5NO4 - chains A and H of the 20 polymer chains in the assembly; structure by electron microscopy, 5.16 A resolution (low resolution: residue-level contacts below are approximate; hydrogen-bond / salt-bridge calls are withheld).

== Chain A ==
Molecule: 16S ribosomal RNA
From: Escherichia coli (strain K12)
Sequence (1534 nucleotides; each row starts with the number of its first residue):
     1 AAAUUGAAGA GUUUGAUCAU GGCUCAGAUU GAACGCUGGC GGCAGGCCUA ACACAUGCAA
    61 GUCGAACGGU AACAGGAAGA AGCUUGCUUC UUUGCUGACG AGUGGCGGAC GGGUGAGUAA
   121 UGUCUGGGAA ACUGCCUGAU GGAGGGGGAU AACUACUGGA AACGGUAGCU AAUACCGCAU
   181 AACGUCGCAA GACCAAAGAG GGGGACCUUC GGGCCUCUUG CCAUCGGAUG UGCCCAGAUG
   241 GGAUUAGCUA GUAGGUGGGG UAACGGCUCA CCUAGGCGAC GAUCCCUAGC UGGUCUGAGA
   301 GGAUGACCAG CCACACUGGA ACUGAGACAC GGUCCAGACU CCUACGGGAG GCAGCAGUGG
   361 GGAAUAUUGC ACAAUGGGCG CAAGCCUGAU GCAGCCAUGC CGCGUGUAUG AAGAAGGCCU
   421 UCGGGUUGUA AAGUACUUUC AGCGGGGAGG AAGGGAGUAA AGUUAAUACC UUUGCUCAUU
   481 GACGUUACCC GCAGAAGAAG CACCGGCUAA CUCCGUGCCA GCAGCCXCGG UAAUACGGAG
   541 GGUGCAAGCG UUAAUCGGAA UUACUGGGCG UAAAGCGCAC GCAGGCGGUU UGUUAAGUCA
   601 GAUGUGAAAU CCCCGGGCUC AACCUGGGAA CUGCAUCUGA UACUGGCAAG CUUGAGUCUC
   661 GUAGAGGGGG GUAGAAUUCC AGGUGUAGCG GUGAAAUGCG UAGAGAUCUG GAGGAAUACC
   721 GGUGGCGAAG GCGGCCCCCU GGACGAAGAC UGACGCUCAG GUGCGAAAGC GUGGGGAGCA
   781 AACAGGAUUA GAUACCCUGG UAGUCCACGC CGUAAACGAU GUCGACUUGG AGGUUGUGCC
   841 CUUGAGGCGU GGCUUCCGGA GCUAACGCGU UAAGUCGACC GCCUGGGGAG UACGGCCGCA
   901 AGGUUAAAAC UCAAAUGAAU UGACGGGGGC CCGCACAAGC GGUGGAGCAU GUGGUUUAAU
   961 UCGAUGXAAC GCGAAGAACC UUACCUGGUC UUGACAUCCA CGGAAGUUUU CAGAGAUGAG
  1021 AAUGUGCCUU CGGGAACCGU GAGACAGGUG CUGCAUGGCU GUCGUCAGCU CGUGUUGUGA
  1081 AAUGUUGGGU UAAGUCCCGC AACGAGCGCA ACCCUUAUCC UUUGUUGCCA GCGGUCCGGC
  1141 CGGGAACUCA AAGGAGACUG CCAGUGAUAA ACUGGAGGAA GGUGGGGAUG ACGUCAAGUC
  1201 AUCAUGGCCC UUACGACCAG GGCUACACAC GUGCUACAAU GGCGCAUACA AAGAGAAGCG
  1261 ACCUCGCGAG AGCAAGCGGA CCUCAUAAAG UGCGUCGUAG UCCGGAUUGG AGUCUGCAAC
  1321 UCGACUCCAU GAAGUCGGAA UCGCUAGUAA UCGUGGAUCA GAAUGCCACG GUGAAUACGU
  1381 UCCCGGGCCU UGUACACACC GCCCGUXACA CCAUGGGAGU GGGUUGCAAA AGAAGUAGGU
  1441 AGCUUAACCU UCGGGAGGGC GCUUACCACU UUGUGAUUCA UGACUGGGGU GAAGUCGUAA
  1501 CAAGGUAACC GUAGGGGAAC CUGCGGUUGG AUCA
Modified residues: PSU (pseudouridine-5'-monophosphate) at position 516, G7M (N7-methyl-guanosine-5'-monophosphate) at position 527, 2MG (2N-methylguanosine-5'-monophosphate) at position 966, 5MC (5-methylcytidine-5'-monophosphate) at position 967, 2MG (2N-methylguanosine-5'-monophosphate) at position 1207, 4OC (4n,o2'-methylcytidine-5'-monophosphate) at position 1402, 5MC (5-methylcytidine-5'-monophosphate) at position 1407, UR3 (3-methyluridine-5'-monophoshate) at position 1498, 2MG (2N-methylguanosine-5'-monophosphate) at position 1516, MA6 (6N-dimethyladenosine-5'-monophoshate) at position 1518, MA6 (6N-dimethyladenosine-5'-monophoshate) at position 1519
Bound ions: Mg2+ site 1 near G21 (its only coordinating residue here); Mg2+ site 2 near G100 (its only coordinating residue here); Mg2+ site 3 near G113 (its only coordinating residue here); Mg2+ site 4 near U114 (its only coordinating residue here); Mg2+ site 5: A116, G117, G289; Mg2+ site 6: G145, A197; Mg2+ site 7: A174, C175; Mg2+ site 8: U180, C194, A195; Mg2+ site 9 near C328 (its only coordinating residue here); Mg2+ site 10 near A329 (its only coordinating residue here); Mg2+ site 11 near C352 (its only coordinating residue here); Mg2+ site 12: C355, A356; 35 more Mg2+ sites not listed

== Chain H ==
Molecule: 30S ribosomal protein S8
From: Escherichia coli (strain K12)
UniProt: P0A7W7 (RS8_ECOLI); residues 2-130 here = UniProt positions 2-130
Sequence (129 residues; numbered 2 to 130; the number before each row is that of its first residue):
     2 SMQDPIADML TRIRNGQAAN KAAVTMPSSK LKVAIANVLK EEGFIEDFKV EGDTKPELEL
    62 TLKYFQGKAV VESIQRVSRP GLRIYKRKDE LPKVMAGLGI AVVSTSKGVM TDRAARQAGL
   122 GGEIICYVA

== Interface between chain A and chain H ==
Contacting residue pairs (65; chain A residue first):
  C586(A) - Gln4(H)
  C586(A) - Pro81(H)
  G587(A) - Gln4(H)
  G587(A) - Pro81(H)
  G587(A) - Arg84(H)
  U589(A) - Pro6(H)
  U589(A) - Ser30(H)
  U590(A) - Ser30(H)
  U590(A) - Lys31(H)
  U591(A) - Lys31(H)
  G597(A) - Tyr86(H)
  U598(A) - Tyr86(H)
  C599(A) - Lys87(H)
  C599(A) - Arg88(H)
  C599(A) - Lys89(H)
  C599(A) - Leu121(H)
  C599(A) - Gly122(H)
  A600(A) - Arg88(H)
  A600(A) - Lys89(H)
  A600(A) - Gly120(H)
  A600(A) - Leu121(H)
  G601(A) - Lys89(H)
  U632(A) - Arg88(H)
  A640(A) - Ser107(H)
  A640(A) - Lys108(H)
  U641(A) - Ser107(H)
  A642(A) - Ser105(H)
  A642(A) - Thr106(H)
  A642(A) - Ser107(H)
  C643(A) - Leu32(H)
  C643(A) - Glu124(H)
  U644(A) - Arg84(H)
  U652(A) - Thr55(H)
  U653(A) - Thr55(H)
  U653(A) - Lys56(H)
  U653(A) - Pro57(H)
  G755(A) - Gln4(H)
  C756(A) - Gln4(H)
  G824(A) - Ser2(H)
  G824(A) - Met3(H)
  A825(A) - Asp9(H)
  A825(A) - Thr12(H)
  A825(A) - Arg13(H)
  C826(A) - Thr12(H)
  C826(A) - Arg13(H)
  C826(A) - Asn16(H)
  U827(A) - Asn16(H)
  U827(A) - Ala20(H)
  U828(A) - Lys22(H)
  G874(A) - Asn16(H)
  U875(A) - Thr12(H)
  U875(A) - Arg15(H)
  U875(A) - Asn16(H)
  C876(A) - Ala8(H)
  C876(A) - Thr12(H)
  C876(A) - Arg15(H)
  G877(A) - Ser2(H)
  G877(A) - Asp5(H)
  G877(A) - Ala8(H)
  A878(A) - Gln4(H)
  A878(A) - Arg80(H)
  A878(A) - Pro81(H)
  A878(A) - Gly82(H)
  C879(A) - Arg80(H)
  C879(A) - Gly82(H)
Also at the interface, not in a pair above, chain A (34 interface residues in all): G588, G654, C823
Also at the interface, not in a pair above, chain H (39 interface residues in all): Ser29, Gln76, Val110, Gly123

== Summary ==
34 residues of chain A face 39 of chain H across their interface. A116(A), G117(A) and G289(A) form the Mg2+
site 5. The Mg2+ site 6 is built by G145(A) and A197(A).
Chain A is 16S ribosomal RNA and chain H is 30S ribosomal protein S8, both from Escherichia coli (strain K12);
the structure, RsgA-GDPNP bound to the 30S ribosomal subunit (RsgA assembly intermediate with uS3), was
determined by electron microscopy together with 5NO2 from the same study.
